Entry 3TVO (X-ray diffraction, 1.60 A resolution); this record covers chain X.

== Chain X ==
Molecule: Carbonic anhydrase 2
From: Homo sapiens
Notes: EC 4.2.1.1
UniProtKB: P00918 (CAH2_HUMAN); the author numbering skips numbers that UniProt does not, so the offset changes along the chain: 3-125 = UniProt 3-125; 127-261 = UniProt 126-260
Sequence (258 residues; each row starts with the number of its first residue; note: 1 number in that range is skipped by the numbering (no residue carries it; nothing is unmodelled there)):
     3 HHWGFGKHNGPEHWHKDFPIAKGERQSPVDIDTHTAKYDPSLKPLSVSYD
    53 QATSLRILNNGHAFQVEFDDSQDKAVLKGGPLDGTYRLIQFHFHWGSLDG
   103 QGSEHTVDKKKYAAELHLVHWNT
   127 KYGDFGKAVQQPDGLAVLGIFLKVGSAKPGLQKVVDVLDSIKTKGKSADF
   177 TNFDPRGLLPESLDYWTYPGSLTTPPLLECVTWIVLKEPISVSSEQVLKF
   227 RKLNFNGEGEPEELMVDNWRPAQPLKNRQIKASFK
Differences from the reference sequence: engineered mutation Phe-7 (Tyr in P00918), Gln-67 (Asn in P00918)
Bound ions: Zn2+: His-94, His-96, His-119
Reported in the primary citation:
  - catalytic residues: His-64
  - Zn2+ coordination: His-94, His-96, His-119
  - mutagenesis - Y7F/N67Q (9 mus-1), N67Q: increased catalytic activity

== In short ==
The Zn2+ site is built by His-94, His-96 and His-119. The paper reports the catalytic residue His-64; Y7F/N67Q
and N67Q increase catalytic activity.
Chain X is Carbonic anhydrase 2 (Homo sapiens); the structure, Human Carbonic Anhydrase II Proton Transfer
Double Mutant, was determined by X-ray diffraction (same publication as 4IDR and 3TVN).
